Entry 9DDO (electron microscopy, 2.80 A resolution); this record covers chains D and Z of the 8 polymer chains in the assembly.

# Chain D
Name: Biopolymer transport protein ExbB
From: Escherichia coli
UniProtKB: P0ABU7 (EXBB_ECOLI); numbering as in UniProt (aligned over 1-244)
Amino-acid sequence (244 residues; each row starts with the number of its first residue):
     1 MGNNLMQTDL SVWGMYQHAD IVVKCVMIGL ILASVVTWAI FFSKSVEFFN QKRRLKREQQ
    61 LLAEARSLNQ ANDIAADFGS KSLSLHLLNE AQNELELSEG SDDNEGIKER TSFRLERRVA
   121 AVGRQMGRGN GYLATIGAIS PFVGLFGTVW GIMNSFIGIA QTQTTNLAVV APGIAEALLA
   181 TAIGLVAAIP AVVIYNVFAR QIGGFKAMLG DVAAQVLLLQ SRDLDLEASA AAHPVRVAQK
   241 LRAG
Unresolved in the structure: 1-8, 234-244
Residues lining bound ligands: phosphatidylethanolamine (PEV; (1S)-2-{[(2-aminoethoxy)(hydroxy)phosphoryl]oxy}-1-[(palmitoyloxy)methyl]ethyl stearate): C25, G29, L30, R128, G131, Y132, T135, I136, I139, V143, F146
What the authors report for this chain:
  - binding site for phosphatidylethanolamine: R200

# Chain Z
Name: Biopolymer transport protein ExbD
From: Escherichia coli
UniProtKB: P0ABV2 (EXBD_ECOLI); residue numbers follow UniProt; this construct covers 1-141
Amino-acid sequence (163 residues; numbered 1 to 163; the number before each row is that of its first residue):
     1 MAMHLNENLD DNGEMHDINV TPFIDVMLVL LIIFMVAAPL ATVDVKVNLP ASTSTPQPRP
    61 EKPVYLSVKA DNSMFIGNDP VTDETMITAL NALTEGKKDT TIFFRADKTV DYETLMKVMD
   121 TLHQAGYLKI GLVGEETAKA KENLYFQGNA GSGHHHHHHH HHH
Unresolved in the structure: 1-11, 40-163
Differences from the reference sequence: expression tag (142-163)

# How chain D and chain Z interact
Contacting residue pairs (24):
  P141(D) - T21(Z)
  F142(D) - T21(Z)
  G144(D) - D25(Z)
  L145(D) - I24(Z)  hydrophobic
  L145(D) - D25(Z)  hydrogen bond (backbone-side chain)
  T148(D) - D25(Z)  hydrogen bond
  I152(D) - L28(Z)
  I152(D) - I32(Z)  hydrophobic
  S155(D) - I32(Z)
  F156(D) - I32(Z)  hydrophobic
  I159(D) - V36(Z)  hydrophobic
  N166(D) - V36(Z)
  L167(D) - V36(Z)
  I174(D) - I32(Z)  hydrophobic
  I174(D) - I33(Z)  hydrophobic
  L178(D) - V29(Z)  hydrophobic
  T181(D) - D25(Z)
  L185(D) - P22(Z)  hydrophobic
  V192(D) - M15(Z)  hydrophobic
  Y195(D) - G13(Z)  hydrogen bond (side chain-backbone)
  Y195(D) - M15(Z)  hydrophobic
  N196(D) - E14(Z)
  N196(D) - M15(Z)  hydrogen bond (side chain-backbone)
  R200(D) - E14(Z)  salt bridge
Interface residues without a listed pair, chain D (24 interface residues in all): G137, A138, T165, V170, A199
Interface residues without a listed pair, chain Z (16 interface residues in all): N12, N19, L31, M35

# Summary
24 residues of chain D face 16 of chain Z across their interface, with 4 hydrogen bonds and 1 salt bridge.
Polar pairs include R200(D)-E14(Z), L145(D)-D25(Z) and T148(D)-D25(Z). Bound to chain D:
phosphatidylethanolamine. The paper reports a binding site for phosphatidylethanolamine at R200(D).
Here chain D is Biopolymer transport protein ExbB and chain Z is Biopolymer transport protein ExbD, both from
Escherichia coli. Entry 9DDO (E. coli TonB-ExbBD TonB bound to ExbB chain C) was determined by electron
microscopy, deposited together with 9DDM, 9DDN, 9DDP and 9DDQ.
